PDB entry 6UTV | X-ray diffraction, 3.45 A resolution | chains DDD and FFF of the 9 polymer chains in the assembly

== Chain DDD ==
Molecule: DNA-directed RNA polymerase subunit beta'
Source organism: Escherichia coli K-12
Notes: EC 2.7.7.6
Reference sequence: P0A8T7 (RPOC_ECOLI); residues 1-1407 here = UniProt positions 1-1407
Chain sequence (1407 residues; row label = number of the first residue in the row):
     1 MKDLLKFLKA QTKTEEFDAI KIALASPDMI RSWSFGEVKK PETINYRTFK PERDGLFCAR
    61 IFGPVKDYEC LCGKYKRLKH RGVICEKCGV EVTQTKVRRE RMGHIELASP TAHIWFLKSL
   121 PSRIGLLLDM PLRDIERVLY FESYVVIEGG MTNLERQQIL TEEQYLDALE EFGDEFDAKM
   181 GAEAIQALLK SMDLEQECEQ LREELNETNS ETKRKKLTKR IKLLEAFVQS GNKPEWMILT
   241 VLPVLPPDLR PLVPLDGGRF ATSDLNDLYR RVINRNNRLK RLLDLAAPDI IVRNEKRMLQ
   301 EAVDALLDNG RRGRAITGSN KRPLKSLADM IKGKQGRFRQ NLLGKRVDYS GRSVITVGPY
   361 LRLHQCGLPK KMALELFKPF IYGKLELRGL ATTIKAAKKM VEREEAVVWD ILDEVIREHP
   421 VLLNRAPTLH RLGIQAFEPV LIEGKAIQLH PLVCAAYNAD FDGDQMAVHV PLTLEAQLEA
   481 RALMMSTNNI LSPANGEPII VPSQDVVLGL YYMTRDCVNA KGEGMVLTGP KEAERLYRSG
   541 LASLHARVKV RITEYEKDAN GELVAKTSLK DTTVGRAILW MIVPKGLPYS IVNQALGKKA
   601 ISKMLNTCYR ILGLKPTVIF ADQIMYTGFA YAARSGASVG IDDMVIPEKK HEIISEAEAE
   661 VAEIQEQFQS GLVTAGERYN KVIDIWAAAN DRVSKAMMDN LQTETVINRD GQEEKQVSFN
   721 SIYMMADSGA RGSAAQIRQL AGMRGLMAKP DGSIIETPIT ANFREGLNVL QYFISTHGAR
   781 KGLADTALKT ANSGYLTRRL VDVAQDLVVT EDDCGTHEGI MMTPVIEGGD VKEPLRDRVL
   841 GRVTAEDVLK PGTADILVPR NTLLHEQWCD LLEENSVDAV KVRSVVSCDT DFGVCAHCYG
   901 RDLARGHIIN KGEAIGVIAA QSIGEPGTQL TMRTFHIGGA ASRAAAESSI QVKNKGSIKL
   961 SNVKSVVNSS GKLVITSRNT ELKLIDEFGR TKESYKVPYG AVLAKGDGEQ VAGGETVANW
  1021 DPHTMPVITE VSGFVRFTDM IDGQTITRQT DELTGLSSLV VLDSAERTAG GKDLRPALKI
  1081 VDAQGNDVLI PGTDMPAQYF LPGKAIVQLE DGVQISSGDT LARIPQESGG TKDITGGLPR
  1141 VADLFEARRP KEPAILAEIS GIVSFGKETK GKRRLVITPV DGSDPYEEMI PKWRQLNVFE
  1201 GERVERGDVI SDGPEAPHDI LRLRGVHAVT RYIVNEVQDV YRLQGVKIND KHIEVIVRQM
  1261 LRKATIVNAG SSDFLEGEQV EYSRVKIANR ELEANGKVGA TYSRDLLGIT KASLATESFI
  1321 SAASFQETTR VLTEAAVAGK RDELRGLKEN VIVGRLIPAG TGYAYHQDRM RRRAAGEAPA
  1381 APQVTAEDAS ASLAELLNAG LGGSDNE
Unresolved in the structure: 1-14, 1377-1407
Curated features (UniProtKB/Swiss-Prot):
  - binding site (Zn(2+)): Cys70, Cys72, Cys85, Cys88, Cys814, Cys888, Cys895, Cys898
  - binding site (Mg(2+)): Asp460, Asp462, Asp464
  - modified residue: Lys983 (N6-acetyllysine)
  - mutagenesis: Gln504 (Q504P: Resistant to antibiotics salinamide A and B), Asn690 (N690D: Resistant to antibiotics salinamide A and B), Met697 (M697V: Resistant to antibiotics salinamide A and B), Ala735 (A735T: Resistant to antibiotics salinamide A and B), Arg738 (R738C/H/P/S: Resistant to antibiotics salinamide A and B), Ala748 (A748E: Resistant to antibiotics salinamide A and B), Pro758 (P758S/T: Resistant to antibiotics salinamide A and B), Phe763 (F763C: Resistant to antibiotics salinamide A and B), Ser775 (S775A: Resistant to antibiotics salinamide A and B), Ala779 (A779T/V: Resistant to antibiotics salinamide A and B), Arg780 (R780C: Resistant to antibiotics salinamide A and B), Gly782 (G782A/C: Resistant to antibiotics salinamide A and B), 1 further mutagenesis entry in UniProt

== Chain FFF ==
Molecule: RNA polymerase sigma factor RpoS
Source organism: Escherichia coli K-12
Reference sequence: P13445 (RPOS_ECOLI); residues 1-328 here = UniProt positions 1-328
Chain sequence (336 residues; numbered 1 to 336; the number before each row is that of its first residue):
     1 MGQNTLKVHD LNEDAEFDEN GVEVFDEKAL VEEEPSDNDL AEEELLSQGA TQRVLDATQL
    61 YLGEIGYSPL LTAEEEVYFA RRALRGDVAS RRRMIESNLR LVVKIARRYG NRGLALLDLI
   121 EEGNLGLIRA VEKFDPERGF RFSTYATWWI RQTIERAIMN QTRTIRLPIH IVKELNVYLR
   181 TARELSHKLD HEPSAEEIAE QLDKPVDDVS RMLRLNERIT SVDTPLGGDS EKALLDILAD
   241 EKENGPEDTT QDDDMKQSIV KWLFELNAKQ REVLARRFGL LGYEAATLED VGREIGLTRE
   301 RVRQIQVEGL RRLREILQTQ GLNIEALFLE HHHHHH
Unresolved in the structure: 1-52, 330-336
Differences from the reference sequence: conflict Gly2 (Ser in P13445), Glu33 (Gln in P13445); expression tag (329-336)
Curated features (UniProtKB/Swiss-Prot):
  - DNA-binding region: Leu288 to Val307 (H-T-H motif)
  - region: Asp56 to Ala89 (Sigma-70 factor domain-1)
  - motif: Asp118 to Glu121 (Interaction with polymerase core subunit RpoC)
  - mutagenesis: Lys173 (K173E: Eliminates RpoS proteolysis. Lack of interaction with RssB), Glu174 (E174T: 2-fold increase in RpoS half-life. Does not affect interaction with RssB), Val177 (V177K: 3-fold increase in RpoS half-life), Tyr178 (Y178L: Does not affect RpoS half-life)

== How chain DDD and chain FFF interact ==
Residue-residue contacts (78; chain DDD residue first):
  Glu42(DDD) - Arg166(FFF)  salt bridge
  Thr43(DDD) - Thr164(FFF)  hydrogen bond (side chain-backbone)
  Thr43(DDD) - Ile165(FFF)
  Ile44(DDD) - Ile165(FFF)
  Ile44(DDD) - Arg166(FFF)
  Tyr46(DDD) - Ile165(FFF)  hydrophobic
  Tyr46(DDD) - Leu167(FFF)  hydrophobic
  Tyr46(DDD) - Pro168(FFF)  hydrophobic
  Tyr46(DDD) - Ile171(FFF)
  Tyr46(DDD) - Leu215(FFF)  hydrophobic
  Arg47(DDD) - Met212(FFF)
  Lys79(DDD) - Glu284(FFF)
  Thr95(DDD) - Lys242(FFF)  hydrogen bond
  Arg133(DDD) - Arg53(FFF)
  Arg137(DDD) - Arg53(FFF)
  Tyr140(DDD) - Leu55(FFF)
  Tyr140(DDD) - Leu60(FFF)
  Glu142(DDD) - Arg53(FFF)
  Glu142(DDD) - Leu55(FFF)
  Asp248(DDD) - Lys242(FFF)  salt bridge
  Leu252(DDD) - Ile165(FFF)  hydrophobic
  Arg259(DDD) - Glu217(FFF)
  Arg259(DDD) - Arg218(FFF)  hydrogen bond (side chain-backbone)
  Arg259(DDD) - Thr220(FFF)
  Phe260(DDD) - Ile219(FFF)
  Phe260(DDD) - Thr220(FFF)  hydrogen bond (backbone-backbone)
  Ala261(DDD) - Ile219(FFF)  hydrophobic
  Ala261(DDD) - Thr220(FFF)
  Thr262(DDD) - Ile219(FFF)
  Thr262(DDD) - Thr220(FFF)  hydrogen bond (backbone-backbone)
  Thr262(DDD) - Ser221(FFF)  hydrogen bond (backbone-side chain)
  Thr262(DDD) - Val222(FFF)  hydrogen bond (backbone-backbone)
  Ser263(DDD) - Asp223(FFF)  hydrogen bond
  Asp264(DDD) - Ser221(FFF)  hydrogen bond
  Asp264(DDD) - Asp223(FFF)  hydrogen bond (backbone-side chain)
  Arg270(DDD) - Gln161(FFF)
  Arg270(DDD) - Thr164(FFF)  hydrogen bond
  Asn274(DDD) - Gln161(FFF)  hydrogen bond
  Arg275(DDD) - Asp118(FFF)  salt bridge
  Arg278(DDD) - Asp118(FFF)  salt bridge
  Arg278(DDD) - Glu121(FFF)
  Arg278(DDD) - Glu122(FFF)
  Arg278(DDD) - Gln161(FFF)
  Leu282(DDD) - Glu121(FFF)
  Leu282(DDD) - Leu125(FFF)  hydrophobic
  Leu285(DDD) - Leu125(FFF)  hydrophobic
  Pro288(DDD) - Arg92(FFF)
  Pro288(DDD) - Glu96(FFF)
  Ile290(DDD) - Tyr61(FFF)
  Ile290(DDD) - Glu64(FFF)
  Ile290(DDD) - Glu96(FFF)
  Ile291(DDD) - Ile95(FFF)  hydrophobic
  Ile291(DDD) - Glu121(FFF)
  Ile291(DDD) - Asn124(FFF)
  Arg293(DDD) - Glu64(FFF)  salt bridge
  Asn294(DDD) - Tyr61(FFF)
  Asn294(DDD) - Glu121(FFF)
  Glu295(DDD) - Glu121(FFF)
  Arg297(DDD) - Ala57(FFF)
  Arg297(DDD) - Glu64(FFF)  salt bridge
  Met298(DDD) - Leu117(FFF)  hydrophobic
  Met298(DDD) - Asp118(FFF)
  Met298(DDD) - Glu121(FFF)
  Asn320(DDD) - Thr224(FFF)  hydrogen bond
  Arg322(DDD) - Ser221(FFF)  hydrogen bond
  Arg322(DDD) - Thr224(FFF)  hydrogen bond
  Gln335(DDD) - Ser230(FFF)  hydrogen bond (side chain-backbone)
  Lys378(DDD) - Glu247(FFF)
  Tyr382(DDD) - Glu247(FFF)
  Thr392(DDD) - Gln320(FFF)
  Thr392(DDD) - Leu322(FFF)
  Thr393(DDD) - Asp254(FFF)
  Thr393(DDD) - Ser258(FFF)
  Ile394(DDD) - Asp254(FFF)  hydrogen bond (backbone-side chain)
  Lys395(DDD) - Gln251(FFF)
  Lys395(DDD) - Leu329(FFF)
  Ala396(DDD) - Leu322(FFF)  hydrophobic
  Lys398(DDD) - Glu247(FFF)  salt bridge
Other interface residues (no listed pair), chain DDD (57 interface residues in all): Asn45, Glu136, Phe141, Glu162, Pro251, Gly258, Asp267, Arg271, Ala287, Lys325, Met330, Glu386, Arg403
Other interface residues (no listed pair), chain FFF (58 interface residues in all): Ile65, Leu99, Ile120, Ile128, Glu132, Arg163, Arg211, Arg214, Pro225, Glu231, Thr250, Met255, Trp262, Tyr283, Gly321, Glu325

== Summary ==
57 residues of chain DDD and 58 residues of chain FFF are in contact; the contacts include 17 hydrogen bonds
and 7 salt bridges. Polar contacts include Glu42(DDD)-Arg166(FFF), Asp248(DDD)-Lys242(FFF) and
Arg275(DDD)-Asp118(FFF).
Chain DDD is DNA-directed RNA polymerase subunit beta' and chain FFF is RNA polymerase sigma factor RpoS, both
from Escherichia coli K-12; the structure, E. coli sigma-S transcription initiation complex with a 6-nt RNA
("Fresh" crystal soaked with CTP, UTP ..., was determined by X-ray diffraction, deposited together with 6UTW,
6UTX, 6UTY, 6UTZ, 6UU0, 6UU1 and 11 further entries.
